Entry 5IAR (X-ray diffraction, 1.76 A resolution); this record covers chains A and B.

== Chain A ==
Protein: Caspase-3
From: Homo sapiens
Notes: EC 3.4.22.56
Reference sequence: P42574 (CASP3_HUMAN); residues 1-277 here = UniProt positions 1-277
Amino-acid sequence (278 residues; each row starts with the number of its first residue):
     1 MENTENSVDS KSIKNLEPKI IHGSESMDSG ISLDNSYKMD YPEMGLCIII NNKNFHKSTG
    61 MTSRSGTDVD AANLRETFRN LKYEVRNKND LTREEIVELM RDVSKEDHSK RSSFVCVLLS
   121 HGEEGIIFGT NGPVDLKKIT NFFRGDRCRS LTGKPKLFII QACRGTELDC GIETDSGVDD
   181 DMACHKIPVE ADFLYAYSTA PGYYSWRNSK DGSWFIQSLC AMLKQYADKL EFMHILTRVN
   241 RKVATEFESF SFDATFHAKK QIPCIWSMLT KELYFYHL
Disordered / not traced: 1-28, 175-184
Differences from the reference sequence: engineered mutation Trp266 (Val in P42574); expression tag (278)
UniProt features mapped onto this chain:
  - active site: His121, Cys163
  - modified residue: Met1 (N-acetylmethionine), Lys11 (N6-acetyllysine), Ser26 (Phosphoserine), Cys163 (S-nitrosocysteine), Arg207 (Microbial infection: ADP-riboxanated arginine)
  - mutagenesis: Asp9 (D9A: In P3-D3A mutant; abolished cleavage and activation, leading to prevent thiol protease activity; when associated with A-28 and A-175), Asp28 (D28A: In P3-D3A mutant; abolished cleavage and activation, leading to prevent thiol protease activity; when associated with A-9 and A-175), Asp175 (D175A: In P3-D3A mutant; abolished cleavage and activation, leading to prevent thiol protease activity; when associated with A-9 and A-28), Arg207 (R207A: Abolished ADP-riboxanation by C.violaceum CopC)
Metal / ion sites: Na+: Gln161, Ser205, Trp206

== Chain B ==
Protein: Ace-asp-glu-val-ask
Amino-acid sequence (6 residues; numbered 1 to 6; the number before each row is that of its first residue):
     1 XDEVDX
Modified / non-standard residues: ACE (acetyl group) at position 1; 0QE (chloromethane) at position 6

== How chain A and chain B interact ==
Contacting residue pairs (27; chain A residue first):
  Arg64(A) - Asp5(B)  salt bridge
  Ser120(A) - Asp5(B)
  His121(A) - Asp5(B)
  His121(A) - 0QE_6(B)
  Gly122(A) - 0QE_6(B)
  Gln161(A) - Asp5(B)  hydrogen bond
  Cys163(A) - Asp5(B)  hydrogen bond (side chain-backbone)
  Cys163(A) - 0QE_6(B)
  Tyr204(A) - Val4(B)  hydrophobic
  Ser205(A) - Glu3(B)
  Ser205(A) - Val4(B)
  Ser205(A) - Asp5(B)  hydrogen bond (backbone-backbone)
  Trp206(A) - Asp2(B)
  Trp206(A) - Glu3(B)
  Trp206(A) - Val4(B)
  Arg207(A) - ACE_1(B)
  Arg207(A) - Asp2(B)
  Arg207(A) - Glu3(B)  salt bridge
  Arg207(A) - Val4(B)  hydrogen bond (side chain-backbone)
  Arg207(A) - Asp5(B)  salt bridge
  Asn208(A) - ACE_1(B)
  Asn208(A) - Asp2(B)  hydrogen bond
  Ser209(A) - ACE_1(B)  hydrogen bond (backbone-backbone)
  Trp214(A) - Asp2(B)
  Glu248(A) - Asp2(B)
  Ser249(A) - Asp2(B)
  Phe250(A) - Asp2(B)  hydrogen bond (backbone-side chain)
Other interface residues (no listed pair), chain A (20 interface residues in all): Ser63, Ser65, Ala162, Phe256

== Overview ==
Chain A and chain B form an interface of 20 and 6 residues respectively, with 7 hydrogen bonds and 3 salt
bridges. Polar contacts include Arg64(A)-Asp5(B), Arg207(A)-Glu3(B) and Arg207(A)-Asp5(B). From UniProt:
active-site residues His121(A) and Cys163(A) and 4 mutagenesis sites on chain A.
Chain A is Caspase-3 (Homo sapiens) and chain B is Ace-asp-glu-val-ask; the structure, Caspase 3 V266W, was
determined by X-ray diffraction together with 5I9B, 5I9T, 5IAB, 5IAE, 5IAG, 5IAJ and 6 further entries from
the same study.
